6HZ8 - chains H and N of the 14 polymer chains in the assembly; structure by electron microscopy, 4.30 A resolution (low resolution: residue-level contacts below are approximate; hydrogen-bond / salt-bridge calls are withheld).

[Chain H]
Name: 5-methylcytosine-specific restriction enzyme B
From: Escherichia coli (strain K12)
Notes: EC 3.1.21.-
Reference sequence: P15005 (MCRB_ECOLI), isoform P15005-2; residues 162-459 here correspond to UniProt positions 1-298 (UniProt number = residue number - 161)
Sequence (307 residues; each row starts with the number of its first residue):
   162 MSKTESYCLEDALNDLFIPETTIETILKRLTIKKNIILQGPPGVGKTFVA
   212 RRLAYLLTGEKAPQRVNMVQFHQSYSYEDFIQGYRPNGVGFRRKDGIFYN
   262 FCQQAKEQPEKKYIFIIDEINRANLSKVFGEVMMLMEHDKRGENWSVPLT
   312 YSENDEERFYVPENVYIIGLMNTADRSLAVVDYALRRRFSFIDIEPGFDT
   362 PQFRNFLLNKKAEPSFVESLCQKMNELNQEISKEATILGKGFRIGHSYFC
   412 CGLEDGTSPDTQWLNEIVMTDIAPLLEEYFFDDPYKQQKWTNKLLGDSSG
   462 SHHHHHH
Disordered / not traced: 162-167, 458-468
Construct notes: expression tag (460-468)
Ion coordination: Mg2+: Thr208 (together with GMP-PNP)
Residues lining bound ligands:
  - GMP-PNP (GNP; phosphoaminophosphonic acid-guanylate ester), molecule 1: Asp176, Leu177, Phe178, Pro202, Pro203, Gly204, Val205, Gly206, Lys207, Thr208, Phe209, Asp279, Glu280, Asn333, His407, Ser408, Cys411, Cys412
  - GMP-PNP (GNP), molecule 2: Glu298, Asp300, Lys301, Ala345, Arg348, Arg349
What the authors report for this chain:
  - mutagenesis - R348A: decreased catalytic activity
  - mutagenesis - R283A: abolished catalytic activity on GTP (citing earlier work)

[Chain N]
Name: Protein McrC
From: Escherichia coli (strain K12)
Reference sequence: P15006 (MCRC_ECOLI); numbering as in UniProt (aligned over 1-348)
Sequence (348 residues; row label = number of the first residue in the row):
     1 MEQPVIPVRNIYYMLTYAWGYLQEIKQANLEAIPGNNLLDILGYVLNKGV
    51 LQLSRRGLELDYNPNTEIIPGIKGRIEFAKTIRGFHLNHGKTVSTFDMLN
   101 EDTLANRIIKSTLAILIKHEKLNSTIRDEARSLYRKLPGISTLHLTPQHF
   151 SYLNGGKNTRYYKFVISVCKFIVNNSIPGQNKGHYRFYDFERNEKEMSLL
   201 YQKFLYEFCRRELTSANTTRSYLKWDASSISDQSLNLLPRMETDITIRSS
   251 EKILIVDAKYYKSIFSRRMGTEKFHSQNLYQLMNYLWSLKPENGENIGGL
   301 LIYPHVDTAVKHRYKINGFDIGLCTVNLGQEWPCIHQELLDIFDEYLK
Disordered / not traced: 1-2, 22-27, 268-271
What the authors report for this chain:
  - catalytic residues: Asp244, Asp257, Lys259 (proposed by the authors, not directly observed)

[How chain H and chain N interact]
Pairs across the interface - 19 pairs, chain H then chain N:
  Ser235(H) - Arg75(N)
  Ser237(H) - Arg75(N)
  Glu239(H) - Arg75(N)
  Asp240(H) - Arg75(N)
  Tyr245(H) - Phe78(N)
  Pro247(H) - Phe78(N)
  Phe252(H) - Phe78(N)
  Phe252(H) - Ile82(N)
  Tyr312(H) - Ala79(N)
  Tyr312(H) - Arg83(N)
  Arg337(H) - Gly155(N)
  Ser338(H) - Lys157(N)
  Lys394(H) - Arg210(N)
  Thr397(H) - Lys163(N)
  Ile398(H) - Arg160(N)
  Tyr440(H) - Arg160(N)
  Phe441(H) - Arg160(N)
  Phe442(H) - Arg56(N)
  Asp443(H) - Arg160(N)
Also at the interface, not in a pair above, chain H (20 interface residues in all): Arg246, Glu395, Leu399
Also at the interface, not in a pair above, chain N (12 interface residues in all): Leu87

[Summary]
20 residues of chain H face 12 of chain N across their interface. Bound to chain H: GMP-PNP. The paper reports
catalytic residues Asp244(N), Asp257(N) and Lys259(N); R348A of chain H reduces catalytic activity.
Here chain H is 5-methylcytosine-specific restriction enzyme B and chain N is Protein McrC, both from
Escherichia coli (strain K12). Entry 6HZ8 (Structure of McrBC without DNA binding domains (Class 4)) was
determined by electron microscopy, deposited together with 6HZ4, 6HZ5, 6HZ6, 6HZ7 and 6HZ9.
